Entry 2HS8 (X-ray diffraction, 1.90 A resolution); this record covers chain A.

Chain A:
Protein: 12-oxophytodienoate reductase 3
Source organism: Solanum lycopersicum
Notes: EC 1.3.1.42
UniProt: Q9FEW9 (OPR3_LYCES); numbering as in UniProt (aligned over 1-396)
Sequence (402 residues; numbered -5 to 396; the number before each row is that of its first residue; numbers below 1 keep their minus sign (His-5 is residue -5)):
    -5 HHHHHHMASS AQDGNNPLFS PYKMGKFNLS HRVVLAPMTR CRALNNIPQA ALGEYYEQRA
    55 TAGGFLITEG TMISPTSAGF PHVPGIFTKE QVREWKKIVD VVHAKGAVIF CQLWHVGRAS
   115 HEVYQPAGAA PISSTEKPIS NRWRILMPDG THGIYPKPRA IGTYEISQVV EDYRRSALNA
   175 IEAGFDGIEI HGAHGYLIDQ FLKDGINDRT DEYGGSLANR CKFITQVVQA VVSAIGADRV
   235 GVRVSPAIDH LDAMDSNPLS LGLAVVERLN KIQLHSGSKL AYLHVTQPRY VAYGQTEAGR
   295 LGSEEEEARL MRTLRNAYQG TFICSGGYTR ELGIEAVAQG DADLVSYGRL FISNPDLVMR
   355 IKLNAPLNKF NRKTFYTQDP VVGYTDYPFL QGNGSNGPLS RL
Disordered / not traced: -5 to 6, 284-294, 385-396
Construct notes: expression tag (-5 to 0); engineered mutation Phe364 (Tyr in Q9FEW9)
Swiss-Prot annotation at these positions:
  - region: Gly342, Arg343 (FMN)
  - motif: Ser394 to Leu396 (Microbody targeting signal)
  - active site: Tyr190 (Proton donor)
  - binding site (FMN): Pro31 to Thr33, Gly64, Gln106, Arg237, Gly321, Gly342, Arg343
  - binding site (substrate): His185 to His188, Arg283
Residues lining bound ligands: FMN (flavin mononucleotide): Ala30, Pro31, Met32, Thr33, Arg34, Glu63, Gly64, Gln106, Trp108, His185, His188, Arg237, Thr280, Ser319, Gly320, Gly321, Tyr322, Ser340, Tyr341, Gly342, Arg343, Ile346, Phe369, Tyr370
From the paper describing this entry:
  - catalytic residues: His185 (proposed by the authors, not directly observed)
  - catalytic residues: Tyr190 (citing earlier work)
  - mutagenesis - E291K (6-fold): increased catalytic activity

In short:
Chain A binds flavin mononucleotide. From UniProt: active-site residue Tyr190, 9 FMN-binding residues and 5
substrate-binding residues. From the paper: catalytic residues His185 and Tyr190; E291K increases catalytic
activity.
Chain A is 12-oxophytodienoate reductase 3 (Solanum lycopersicum); the structure, Crystal structure of the
Y364F mutant of 12-oxophytodienoate reductase 3 from tomato, was determined by X-ray diffraction (same
publication as 2HS6).
